PDB entry 6ML7 | X-ray diffraction, 1.75 A resolution | chains A and E of the 3 polymer chains in the assembly

Chain A:
Protein: Zinc finger and BTB domain-containing protein 24
Organism: Mus musculus
Notes: fragment: zinc fingers 4-8
UniProt: Q80X44 (ZBT24_MOUSE); numbering as in UniProt (aligned over 375-519)
Chain sequence (151 residues; row label = number of the first residue in the row):
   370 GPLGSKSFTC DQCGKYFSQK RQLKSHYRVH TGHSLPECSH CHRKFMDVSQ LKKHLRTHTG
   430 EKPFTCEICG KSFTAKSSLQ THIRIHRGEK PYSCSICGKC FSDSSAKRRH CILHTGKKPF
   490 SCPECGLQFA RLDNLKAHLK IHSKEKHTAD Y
Unresolved in the structure: 370-372, 516-520
Construct notes: expression tag (370-374, 520)
Ion coordination: Zn2+ site 1: Cys379, Cys382, His395, His399; Zn2+ site 2: Cys407, Cys410, His423, His427; Zn2+ site 3: Cys435, Cys438, His451, His455; Zn2+ site 4: Cys463, Cys466, His479, His483; Zn2+ site 5: Cys491, Cys494, His507, His511
Swiss-Prot annotation at these positions:
  - zinc finger: Phe377 to His399 (C2H2-type 4), Pro405 to His427 (C2H2-type 5), Phe433 to His455 (C2H2-type 6), Tyr461 to His483 (C2H2-type 7), Phe489 to His511 (C2H2-type 8)
What the authors report for this chain:
  - disease-associated variants - C382Y, C407G: abolished binding to 12-bp ZBTB24 motif
  - mutagenesis - C382Y, C407G: abolished expression in response to CDCA7 level
  - mutagenesis - C382Y, C407G: abolished signaling in response to Cdca7-Luc reporter

Chain E:
Molecule: 20-nt DNA strand
Sequence (20 nucleotides; row label = number of the first residue in the row):
     1 ACGCAGGTCC TGGACGAATT
Modified positions: 5CM (5-methyl-2'-deoxy-cytidine-5'-monophosphate) at position 15

Chain A / chain E interface:
Residue-residue contacts - 38 pairs, chain A then chain E:
  Phe414(A) - DG13(E)  phosphate contact
  Gln419(A) - DA14(E)  hydrogen bond to the base
  Gln419(A) - 5CM_15(E)  base contact
  Lys422(A) - DG12(E)  base contact
  Lys422(A) - DG13(E)  hydrogen bond to the base
  His423(A) - DG12(E)  salt bridge to the phosphate
  Thr426(A) - DT11(E)  phosphate contact
  Thr426(A) - DG12(E)  phosphate contact
  Lys431(A) - DC10(E)  salt bridge to the phosphate
  Phe442(A) - DC9(E)  phosphate contact
  Phe442(A) - DC10(E)  phosphate contact
  Thr443(A) - DC10(E)  hydrogen bond to the phosphate
  Thr443(A) - DT11(E)  phosphate contact
  Ser447(A) - DC10(E)  base contact
  Ser447(A) - DT11(E)  base contact
  His451(A) - DC9(E)  salt bridge to the phosphate
  Ile454(A) - DT8(E)  phosphate contact
  Ile454(A) - DC9(E)  phosphate contact
  Lys468(A) - DG6(E)  phosphate contact
  Phe470(A) - DG7(E)  phosphate contact
  Asp472(A) - DT8(E)  base contact
  Asp472(A) - DC9(E)  hydrogen bond to the base
  Ala475(A) - DT8(E)  base contact
  Arg478(A) - DG6(E)  base contact
  Arg478(A) - DG7(E)  hydrogen bond to the base
  Arg478(A) - DT8(E)  base contact
  His479(A) - DG6(E)  salt bridge to the phosphate
  Leu482(A) - DA5(E)  phosphate contact
  Lys487(A) - DC4(E)  salt bridge to the phosphate
  Leu496(A) - DG3(E)  sugar contact
  Phe498(A) - DC4(E)  phosphate contact
  Arg500(A) - DA5(E)  base contact
  Arg500(A) - DG6(E)  hydrogen bond to the base
  Asn503(A) - DC4(E)  base contact
  Asn503(A) - DA5(E)  hydrogen bond to the base
  His507(A) - DG3(E)  salt bridge to the phosphate
  Ile510(A) - DC2(E)  sugar contact
  Ile510(A) - DG3(E)  phosphate contact
Interface residues without a listed pair, chain A (33 interface residues in all): Met415, Asp416, Lys440, Ser441, Ala444, Lys459, Ser474, Gln497

In short:
The interface between chain A and chain E involves 33 residues on one side and 14 on the other; the contacts
include 7 hydrogen bonds and 6 salt bridges. Among the polar pairs are Gln419(A)-DA14(E), Lys422(A)-DG13(E)
and Asp472(A)-DC9(E). From the paper: C382Y and C407G of chain A abolish binding to 12-bp ZBTB24 motif; C382Y
and C407G of chain A abolish expression in response to CDCA7 level.
Here chain A is Zinc finger and BTB domain-containing protein 24 (Mus musculus) and chain E is a 20-nt DNA
strand. Entry 6ML7 (ZBTB24 Zinc Fingers 4-8 with 19+1mer DNA Oligonucleotide (Sequence 4 with a CpG 5mC
Modification)) was determined by X-ray diffraction, deposited together with 6ML2, 6ML3, 6ML4, 6ML5 and 6ML6.
